PDB entry 6N3Y | X-ray diffraction, 1.80 A resolution | chains A and B

Chain A (and B):
Protein: Histidine triad nucleotide-binding protein 1
From: Homo sapiens
Notes: chain B of this document is another copy of the same molecule, construct and numbering; everything in this record applies to it too
UniProt: P49773 (HINT1_HUMAN); numbering as in UniProt (aligned over 1-126)
Amino-acid sequence (129 residues; numbered -2 to 126; the number before each row is that of its first residue; numbers below 1 keep their minus sign (Ser-2 is residue -2)):
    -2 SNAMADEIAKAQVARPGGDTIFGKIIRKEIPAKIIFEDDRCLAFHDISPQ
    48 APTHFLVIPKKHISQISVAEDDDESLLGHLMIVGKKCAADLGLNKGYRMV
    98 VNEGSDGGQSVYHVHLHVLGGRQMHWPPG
Unresolved in the structure: -2 to 11 (chain B: -2 to 16)
Construct notes: expression tag (-2 to 0)
Small-molecule neighbours: HHJ (5'-O-{[2-(1H-indol-3-yl)ethyl]carbamoyl}guanosine): Ile18, Phe19, Ile22, Phe41, His42, Asp43, Ile44, Ser45, His51, Leu53, Asn99, Gly105, Gln106, Ser107, Val108, His112, His114
Curated features (UniProtKB/Swiss-Prot):
  - motif: His110 to His114 (Histidine triad motif)
  - active site: His112 (Tele-AMP-histidine intermediate)
  - binding site (AMP): Asp43, Ile44, Asn99, Gly105 to Ser107, His112 to His114
  - modified residue: Ala2 (N-acetylalanine), Lys21 (N6-acetyllysine), Lys30 (N6-acetyllysine), Ser45 (Phosphoserine), Ser72 (Phosphoserine)
  - natural variant: Arg37 (R37P: In NMAN), His51 (H51R: In NMAN), Cys84 (C84R: In NMAN), Gly89 (G89V: In NMAN), Gly93 (G93D: In NMAN), His112 (H112N: In NMAN)
  - mutagenesis: Phe33 (F33S: Loss of SUMO-specific isopeptidase activity), Glu34 (E34K: Reduced SUMO-specific isopeptidase activity), Cys38 (C38R: No effect on SUMO-specific isopeptidase activity), Asp43 (D43N: Approximately 50-fold increased affinity for tryptamine adenosine phosphoramidate), Ile44 (I44F: Approximately 10-fold increased affinity for tryptamine adenosine phosphoramidate; I44W: Approximately 30-fold increased affinity for tryptamine adenosine phosphoramidate), His51 (H51A: No effect on affinity for 3-indolepropionic acyl-adenylate but a 13.8-fold increased affinity for tryptamine adenosine phosphoramidate monoester), Lys57 (K57N: Loss of SUMO-specific isopeptidase activity), Val97 (V97D: Loss of dimerization. Strongly reduced adenosine 5'-monophosphoramidase activity ...), Gly105 (G105A: Reduces adenosine 5'-monophosphoramidase activity), Ser107 (S107A: Reduces adenosine 5'-monophosphoramidase activity), His110 (H110A: No significant effect on affinity for 3-indolepropionic acyl-adenylate and tryptamine adenosine phosphoramidate monoester), His114 (H114A: Nearly abolishes adenosine 5'-monophosphoramidase activity ...), 1 further mutagenesis entry in UniProt

Chain A / chain B interface:
Residue-residue contacts - 107 pairs, chain A then chain B:
  Arg37(A) with Glu71(B), salt bridge
  Gln47(A) with Trp123(B); Pro124(B)
  His51(A) with Trp123(B)
  Ile63(A) with Met78(B), hydrophobic; Lys82(B); Tyr94(B); Met96(B), hydrophobic
  Ser64(A) with Lys82(B); Tyr94(B), hydrogen bond
  Ala66(A) with Ile79(B), hydrophobic; Lys82(B), hydrogen bond (backbone-side chain)
  Glu67(A) with Ile79(B)
  Asp68(A) with Ile79(B); Lys83(B), salt bridge
  Glu71(A) with Glu71(B); Ser72(B); Gly75(B); His76(B), salt bridge; Ile79(B)
  Ser72(A) with Glu71(B); Ser72(B), hydrogen bond
  Leu74(A) with Met78(B), hydrophobic; Ile79(B), hydrophobic
  Gly75(A) with Glu71(B); Gly75(B)
  His76(A) with Glu71(B), salt bridge
  Met78(A) with Ile63(B), hydrophobic; Leu74(B), hydrophobic; Met78(B), hydrophobic; Val98(B), hydrophobic
  Ile79(A) with Ala66(B), hydrophobic; Glu67(B); Glu71(B); Leu74(B), hydrophobic
  Lys82(A) with Ile63(B); Ser64(B), hydrogen bond (side chain-backbone); Ala66(B), hydrogen bond (side chain-backbone)
  Lys83(A) with Asp68(B), salt bridge
  Lys92(A) with Gly101(B); Ser102(B), hydrogen bond (backbone-backbone); Asp103(B), hydrogen bond (backbone-backbone)
  Gly93(A) with Glu100(B); Asp103(B)
  Tyr94(A) with Ile63(B); Ser64(B); Asn99(B); Glu100(B), hydrogen bond (backbone-backbone); Gly104(B)
  Arg95(A) with Val97(B); Val98(B); Asn99(B), hydrogen bond; Gly104(B), hydrogen bond (side chain-backbone); Pro125(B), hydrogen bond (side chain-backbone); Gly126(B)
  Met96(A) with Ile63(B), hydrophobic; Met96(B); Val97(B); Val98(B), hydrogen bond (backbone-backbone)
  Val97(A) with Arg95(B); Met96(B); Pro125(B), hydrophobic
  Val98(A) with Met78(B), hydrophobic; Arg95(B); Met96(B), hydrogen bond (backbone-backbone)
  Asn99(A) with Tyr94(B); Arg95(B), hydrogen bond; Trp123(B)
  Glu100(A) with Gly93(B); Tyr94(B), hydrogen bond (backbone-backbone)
  Ser102(A) with Lys92(B), hydrogen bond (backbone-backbone); Gln120(B), hydrogen bond (backbone-side chain)
  Asp103(A) with Lys92(B), hydrogen bond (backbone-backbone); Gly93(B); Arg119(B); Gln120(B), hydrogen bond (backbone-side chain); Met121(B), hydrogen bond (backbone-backbone)
  Gly104(A) with Tyr94(B); Arg95(B), hydrogen bond (backbone-side chain)
  His114(A) with Trp123(B)
  Leu116(A) with Pro125(B), hydrophobic
  Arg119(A) with Asp103(B); Gly126(B), hydrogen bond (side chain-backbone)
  Gln120(A) with Ser102(B), hydrogen bond (side chain-backbone); Asp103(B), hydrogen bond (side chain-backbone)
  Met121(A) with Asp103(B), hydrogen bond (backbone-backbone); Pro125(B); Gly126(B)
  His122(A) with Gly126(B), hydrogen bond (backbone-backbone)
  Trp123(A) with Gln47(B); His51(B); Asn99(B); His114(B)
  Pro124(A) with Gln47(B); Gly126(B)
  Pro125(A) with Arg95(B), hydrogen bond (backbone-side chain); Val97(B), hydrophobic; Leu116(B), hydrophobic; Met121(B); Pro125(B); Gly126(B)
  Gly126(A) with Arg95(B); Arg119(B), hydrogen bond (backbone-side chain); Met121(B); His122(B), hydrogen bond (backbone-backbone); Pro125(B); Gly126(B)
Also at the interface, not in a pair above, chain A (42 interface residues in all): Gly101, Gly105, Gly118
Also at the interface, not in a pair above, chain B (42 interface residues in all): Gly105, Leu113, Gly118

Summary:
Chain A and chain B each contribute 42 residues to their interface; the contacts include 29 hydrogen bonds and
5 salt bridges. Polar pairs include Arg37(A)-Glu71(B), Asp68(A)-Lys83(B) and Glu71(A)-His76(B). Bound to chain
A: compound HHJ.
Chain A and chain B are both Histidine triad nucleotide-binding protein 1 (Homo sapiens); the structure, Human
Histidine Triad Nucleotide Binding Protein 1 (Hint1) with Bound 5'-O-[(3-Indolyl)-1-Ethyl]Carbamoyl Guanosine,
was determined by X-ray diffraction, deposited together with 6N3V, 6N3W and 6N3X.
